3LFZ - chain A; structure by X-ray diffraction, 2.20 A resolution.

# Chain A
Protein: protein MJ1225
From: Methanocaldococcus jannaschii
UniProtKB: Q58622 (Y1225_METJA); residue numbers follow UniProt; this construct covers 1-280
Sequence (280 residues; numbered 1 to 280; the number before each row is that of its first residue):
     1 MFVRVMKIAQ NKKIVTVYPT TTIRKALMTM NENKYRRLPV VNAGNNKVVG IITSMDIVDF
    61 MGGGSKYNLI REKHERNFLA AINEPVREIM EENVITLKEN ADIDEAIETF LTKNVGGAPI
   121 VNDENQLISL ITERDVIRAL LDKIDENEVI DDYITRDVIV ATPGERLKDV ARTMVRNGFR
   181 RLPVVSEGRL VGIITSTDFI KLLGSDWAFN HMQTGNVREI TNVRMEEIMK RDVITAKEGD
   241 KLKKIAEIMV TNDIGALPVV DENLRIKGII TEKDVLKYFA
Ligand contacts:
  - ADP (adenosine-5'-diphosphate): Asn114, Thr155, Asp157, Val158, Ile159, Gly178, Phe179, Arg180, Arg181, Leu182, Pro183, Ile269, Thr271, Lys273, Asp274, Lys277
  - adenosine monophosphate (AMP): Ser65, Lys66, Asn68, Leu69, Glu72, Lys73, Glu88
  - ATP (adenosine-5'-triphosphate), molecule 1: Arg36, Arg134, Arg180, Arg181, Ile193, Thr195, Thr197, Asp198, Lys201, Lys230, Asp232, Val233, Ile234, Asp253, Ile254, Gly255, Ala256, Leu257, Pro258
  - ATP, molecule 2: Arg37, Ile51, Thr53, Met55, Asp56, Lys66, Glu91, Asn93, Val94, Ile95, Asn114, Val115, Gly116, Gly117, Ala118, Pro119, Glu133, Arg180, Arg181, Lys273

# Summary
Bound to chain A: ATP, ADP and adenosine monophosphate.
Chain A is protein MJ1225 (Methanocaldococcus jannaschii); the structure, Crystal Structure of Protein MJ1225
from Methanocaldococcus jannaschii, a putative archaeal homolog of g-AMPK, was determined by X-ray diffraction
(same publication as 3KH5).
